PDB entry 1HBM | X-ray diffraction, 1.80 A resolution | chains A and C of the 6 polymer chains in the assembly

Chain A:
Name: Methyl-coenzyme M reductase I alpha subunit
Organism: Methanothermobacter thermautotrophicus
Reference sequence: P11558 (MCRA_METTM); residues 2-550 here correspond to UniProt positions 1-549 (UniProt number = residue number - 1)
Chain sequence (549 residues; numbered 2 to 550; the number before each row is that of its first residue):
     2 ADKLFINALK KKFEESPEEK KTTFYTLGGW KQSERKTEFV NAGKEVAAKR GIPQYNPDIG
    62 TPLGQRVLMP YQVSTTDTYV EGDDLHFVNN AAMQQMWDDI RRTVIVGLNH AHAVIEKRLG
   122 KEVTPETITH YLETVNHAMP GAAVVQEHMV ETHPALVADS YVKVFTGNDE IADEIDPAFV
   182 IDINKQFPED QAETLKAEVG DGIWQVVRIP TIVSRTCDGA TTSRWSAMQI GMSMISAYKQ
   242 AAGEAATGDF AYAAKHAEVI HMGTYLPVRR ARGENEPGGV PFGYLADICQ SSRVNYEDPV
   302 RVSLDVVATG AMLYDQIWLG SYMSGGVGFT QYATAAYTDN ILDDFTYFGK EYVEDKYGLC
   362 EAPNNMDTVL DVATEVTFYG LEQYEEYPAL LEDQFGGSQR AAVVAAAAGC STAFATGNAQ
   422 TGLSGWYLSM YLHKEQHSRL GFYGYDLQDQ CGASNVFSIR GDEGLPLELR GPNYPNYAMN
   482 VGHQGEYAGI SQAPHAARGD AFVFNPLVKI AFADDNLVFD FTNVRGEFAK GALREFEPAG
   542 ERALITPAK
Unresolved in the structure: 550
Modified positions: His-257 (n1-methylated histidine; MHS); Arg-271 (5-methyl-arginine; AGM); Gln-400 (2-methyl-glutamine; MGN); Gly-445 (thioglycin; GL3); Cys-452 (s-methylcysteine; SMC)
Differences from the reference sequence: modified residue (257, 271, 400, 445, 452)
Metal / ion sites: Na+ site 1: Lys-11, Phe-14; Na+ site 2: Ile-60, Thr-62; factor 430 Ni: Gln-147 (together with SHT); Zn2+: Cys-218 (shared with 1 residue of chain D); Na+ site 3: Arg-270 (together with glycerol); Na+ site 4: Ala-544, Thr-547, Pro-548
Residues lining bound ligands:
  - factor 430 (F43), molecule 1: Ala-143, Ala-144, Val-145, Val-146, Gln-147, Met-150, Val-151, Met-229, Gln-230, Met-233, Ile-236, Ala-243, Gly-244
  - factor 430 (F43), molecule 2: Gly-326, Gly-327, Val-328, Gly-329, Phe-330, Thr-331, Gln-332, Tyr-333, Phe-396, Gly-397, Gly-398, Gln-400, Gly-442, Phe-443
  - SHT (O-phosphono-N-{(2E)-7-[(2-sulfoethyl)dithio]hept-2-enoyl}-L-threonine), molecule 1: Arg-225, Lys-256, His-257
  - SHT, molecule 2: Arg-270, Arg-271, Leu-320, Met-324, Ser-325, Phe-330, Tyr-333, Phe-443, Ala-479, Met-480, Asn-481, Val-482
UniProt features mapped onto this chain:
  - binding site (coenzyme B): Arg-271

Chain C:
Name: Methyl-coenzyme M reductase I gamma subunit
Organism: Methanothermobacter thermautotrophicus
Reference sequence: P11562 (MCRG_METTM); residues 2-249 here correspond to UniProt positions 1-248 (UniProt number = residue number - 1)
Chain sequence (248 residues; each row starts with the number of its first residue):
     2 AQYYPGTTKV AQNRRNFCNP EYELEKLREI SDEDVVKILG HRAPGEEYPS VHPPLEEMDE
    62 PEDAIREMVE PIDGAKAGDR VRYIQFTDSM YFAPAQPYVR SRAYLCRYRG ADAGTLSGRQ
   122 IIETRERDLE KISKELLETE FFDPARSGVR GKSVHGHSLR LDEDGMMFDM LRRQIYNKDT
   182 GRVEMVKNQI GDELDEPVDL GEPLDEETLM EKTTIYRVDG EAYRDDVEAV EIMQRIHVLR
   242 SQGGFNLE
Unresolved in the structure: 249
Metal / ion sites: Mg2+ near Glu-30 (its only coordinating residue here)
Residues lining bound ligands: factor 430 (F43): Leu-117, Ser-118, Gly-119, Arg-120, Lys-153, Ser-154, Val-155, His-156, Gly-157, His-158

Chain A / chain C interface:
Pairs across the interface (108):
  Phe-14(A) / Arg-161(C)
  Glu-16(A) / Arg-161(C)  salt bridge
  Glu-20(A) / Arg-161(C)
  Lys-21(A) / Arg-161(C)
  Lys-21(A) / Leu-162(C)  hydrogen bond (backbone-backbone)
  Lys-21(A) / Asp-220(C)  salt bridge
  Lys-22(A) / Leu-162(C)
  Lys-22(A) / Asp-163(C)
  Lys-22(A) / Glu-164(C)  hydrogen bond (side chain-backbone)
  Lys-22(A) / Gly-166(C)
  Thr-23(A) / Arg-161(C)
  Thr-23(A) / Leu-162(C)  hydrogen bond (backbone-backbone)
  Thr-23(A) / Asp-163(C)
  Thr-23(A) / Glu-164(C)
  Phe-25(A) / Arg-161(C)
  Phe-25(A) / Phe-169(C)  hydrophobic
  Tyr-26(A) / Phe-169(C)
  Tyr-26(A) / Asp-170(C)  hydrogen bond (side chain-backbone)
  Tyr-26(A) / Arg-173(C)
  Thr-62(A) / Lys-153(C)
  Thr-62(A) / Ser-154(C)
  Thr-62(A) / Met-171(C)
  Thr-62(A) / Leu-172(C)
  Pro-63(A) / Met-171(C)
  Leu-64(A) / Met-171(C)
  Gln-66(A) / Phe-169(C)
  Gln-66(A) / Met-171(C)
  Arg-67(A) / His-156(C)  hydrogen bond
  Arg-67(A) / Leu-160(C)
  Arg-67(A) / Phe-169(C)
  Met-367(A) / His-238(C)
  Met-367(A) / Val-239(C)  hydrophobic
  Met-367(A) / Ser-242(C)
  Leu-371(A) / Gln-235(C)
  Thr-375(A) / Gln-235(C)  hydrogen bond
  Glu-376(A) / Arg-225(C)  salt bridge
  Phe-379(A) / Tyr-224(C)  hydrophobic
  Phe-379(A) / Arg-225(C)
  Glu-383(A) / Val-219(C)
  Glu-383(A) / Arg-225(C)  salt bridge
  Glu-386(A) / Tyr-217(C)
  Glu-386(A) / Arg-218(C)  hydrogen bond (backbone-side chain)
  Glu-386(A) / Val-219(C)  hydrogen bond (side chain-backbone)
  Glu-387(A) / Val-219(C)
  Pro-389(A) / Tyr-92(C)
  Pro-389(A) / Arg-161(C)
  Leu-392(A) / Met-91(C)  hydrophobic
  Leu-392(A) / Tyr-92(C)
  Leu-392(A) / Ser-159(C)
  Glu-393(A) / Ser-159(C)
  Glu-393(A) / Leu-160(C)
  Glu-393(A) / Arg-161(C)  salt bridge
  Phe-396(A) / His-156(C)
  Phe-396(A) / His-158(C)
  Phe-396(A) / Ser-159(C)  hydrogen bond (backbone-side chain)
  Gly-398(A) / Ser-118(C)  hydrogen bond (backbone-side chain)
  Arg-401(A) / Met-91(C)
  Arg-401(A) / His-158(C)  hydrogen bond
  Arg-401(A) / Ser-159(C)
  Ser-425(A) / His-238(C)  hydrogen bond
  Leu-429(A) / His-238(C)
  Tyr-432(A) / Met-234(C)  hydrophobic
  Tyr-432(A) / His-238(C)
  Tyr-432(A) / Arg-241(C)  hydrogen bond
  Leu-433(A) / Tyr-224(C)
  Lys-435(A) / Tyr-99(C)
  Lys-435(A) / Arg-103(C)
  Glu-436(A) / Tyr-5(C)  hydrogen bond
  Glu-436(A) / Arg-15(C)  salt bridge
  Glu-436(A) / Arg-103(C)  salt bridge
  Glu-436(A) / Tyr-217(C)
  Glu-436(A) / Tyr-224(C)
  Glu-436(A) / Met-234(C)
  Gln-437(A) / Arg-15(C)
  Gln-437(A) / Tyr-217(C)  hydrogen bond (backbone-backbone)
  Gln-437(A) / Tyr-224(C)
  His-438(A) / Met-91(C)
  His-438(A) / Ile-216(C)
  His-438(A) / Tyr-217(C)
  Ser-439(A) / Arg-15(C)
  Ser-439(A) / Gln-97(C)
  Ser-439(A) / Pro-98(C)
  Ser-439(A) / Tyr-99(C)  hydrogen bond (backbone-backbone)
  Ser-439(A) / Val-100(C)  hydrogen bond (side chain-backbone)
  Arg-440(A) / Asp-89(C)  hydrogen bond (side chain-backbone)
  Arg-440(A) / Met-91(C)
  Arg-440(A) / Gln-97(C)  hydrogen bond
  Arg-440(A) / Pro-98(C)
  Arg-440(A) / Tyr-99(C)
  Arg-440(A) / Ser-118(C)  hydrogen bond (side chain-backbone)
  Arg-440(A) / His-158(C)
  Arg-440(A) / Ile-216(C)
  Leu-441(A) / Tyr-99(C)
  Leu-441(A) / Ser-118(C)
  Gly-442(A) / Leu-117(C)
  Gly-442(A) / Ser-118(C)  hydrogen bond (backbone-backbone)
  Tyr-444(A) / Gly-115(C)
  Tyr-444(A) / Thr-116(C)
  Tyr-444(A) / Leu-117(C)
  Asp-447(A) / Tyr-99(C)
  Gln-451(A) / Arg-241(C)  hydrogen bond
  Ala-454(A) / His-238(C)
  Ala-454(A) / Arg-241(C)
  Ala-454(A) / Ser-242(C)
  Ser-455(A) / Arg-241(C)
  Ser-455(A) / Gly-245(C)  hydrogen bond (side chain-backbone)
  Phe-458(A) / Phe-246(C)
  Ser-459(A) / Gly-245(C)
Interface residues without a listed pair, chain A (51 interface residues in all): Val-370, Ala-390, Gly-397, Tyr-428, Phe-443
Interface residues without a listed pair, chain C (51 interface residues in all): Asp-113, Ala-114, Ile-122, Met-168, Val-231, Gly-244

Summary:
The chain A/chain C interface involves 51 residues from each chain, with 23 hydrogen bonds and 7 salt bridges.
Polar contacts include Glu-16(A)/Arg-161(C), Lys-21(A)/Asp-220(C) and Glu-376(A)/Arg-225(C). One factor 430
molecule is bound between chain A and chain C.
Chain A is Methyl-coenzyme M reductase I alpha subunit and chain C is Methyl-coenzyme M reductase I gamma
subunit, both from Methanothermobacter thermautotrophicus; the structure, Methyl-coenzyme M reductase enzyme
product complex, was determined by X-ray diffraction, deposited together with 1HBN, 1HBO and 1HBU.
